Entry 3Q68 (X-ray diffraction, 2.71 A resolution); this record covers chains A and C of the 3 polymer chains in the assembly.

[Chain A]
Molecule: Vacuolar protein sorting-associated protein 75 (VPS75)
Organism: Saccharomyces cerevisiae
UniProt: P53853 (VPS75_YEAST); numbering as in UniProt (aligned over 1-264)
Sequence (264 residues; each row starts with the number of its first residue):
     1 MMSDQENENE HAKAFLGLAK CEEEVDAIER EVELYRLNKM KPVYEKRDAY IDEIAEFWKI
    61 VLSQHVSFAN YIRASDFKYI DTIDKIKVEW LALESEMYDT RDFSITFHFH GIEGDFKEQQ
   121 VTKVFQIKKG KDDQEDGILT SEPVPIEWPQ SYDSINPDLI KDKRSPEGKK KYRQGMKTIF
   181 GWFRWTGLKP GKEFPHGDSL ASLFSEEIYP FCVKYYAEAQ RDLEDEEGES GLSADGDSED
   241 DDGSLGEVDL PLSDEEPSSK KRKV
Not modelled in the structure: 1-7, 233-246, 254-264
Curated features (UniProtKB/Swiss-Prot):
  - modified residue: Ser3 (Phosphoserine)
  - mutagenesis: Ala19 (A19D: Decreases RTT109 binding; A19I: Mildly decreases RTT109 activity stimulation), Cys21 to Val32 (Abolishes dimer formation. Decreases activity and binding to RTT109), Arg73 to Ala74 (Decreases RTT109 binding and activity stimulation), Glu167 to Thr178 (Decreases RTT109 activity stimulation), Arg173 to Lys177 (Decreases RTT109 binding and activity stimulation), Ser205 to Glu207 (Decreases RTT109 activity stimulation), Glu206 to Glu207 (Increases acetylation of histone H3 'Lys-56'; Decreases RTT109 activity stimulation), Glu218 to Asp222 (Decreases RTT109 binding and activity stimulation), Ser233 to Val264 (Decreases RTT109 activity stimulation)

[Chain C]
Molecule: Histone acetyltransferase RTT109
Organism: Saccharomyces cerevisiae
Notes: EC 2.3.1.48
UniProt: Q07794 (RT109_YEAST); numbering as in UniProt (aligned over 1-436)
Sequence (442 residues; each row starts with the number of its first residue; numbers below 1 keep their minus sign (Gly-5 is residue -5)):
    -5 GMDPNSMSLN DFLSSVLPVS EQFEYLSLQS IPLETHAVVT PNKDDKRVPK STIKTQHFFS
    55 LFHQGKVFFS LEVYVYVTLW DEADAERLIF VSKADTNGYC NTRVSVRDIT KIILEFILSI
   115 DPNYYLQKVK PAIRSYKKIS PELISAASTP ARTLRILARR LKQSGSTVLK EIESPRFQQD
   175 LYLSFTCPRE ILTKICLFTR PASQYLFPDS SKNSKKHILN GEELMKWWGF ILDRLLIECF
   235 QNDTQAKLRI PGEDPARVRS YLRGMKYPLW QVGDIFTSKE NSLAVYNIPL FPDDPKARFI
   295 HQLAEEDRLL KVSLSSFWIE LQERQEFKLS VTSSVMGISG YSLATPSLFP SSADVIVPKS
   355 RKQFRAIKKY ITGEEYDTEE GAIEAFTNIR DFLLLRMATN LQSLTGKREH RERNQPVPAS
   415 NINTLAITML KPRKKAKALP KT
Not modelled in the structure: -5 to -2, 404-436
Modified residues: Lys290 (n(6)-acetyllysine; ALY)
Sequence notes: expression tag (-5 to 0)
Curated features (UniProtKB/Swiss-Prot):
  - region: Leu419 to Leu433 (Interaction with ASF1)
  - active site: Asp288 (Proton donor/acceptor)
  - binding site (acetyl-CoA): Ala88 to Thr90, Arg97 to Arg101, Phe192, Ala196, His211 to Leu213, Trp221
  - modified residue: Lys290 (N6-acetyllysine)
  - mutagenesis: Glu66 (E66A: Mildly increases sensitivity to methyl methane sulfonate, camptothecin and hydroxyurea (genotoxic stress)), Phe84 (F84A: Increases sensitivity to methyl methane sulfonate, camptothecin and hydroxyurea (genotoxic stress)), Asp89 (D89A: Abolishes histone acetylase activity; D89N: Decreases histone acetylase activity. Decreases expression (at protein level) ...), Leu148 (L148D: Decreases binding and activity stimulation by VPS75. Decreases acetylation of histone H3 'Lys-9' and 'Lys-27'), Ile150 to Leu151 (Decreases binding and activity stimulation by VPS75), Arg194 (R194A/E: Decreases histone acetylase activity), Tyr199 (Y199S: Decreases histone acetylase activity. Increases sensitivity to methyl methane sulfonate and hydroxyurea (genotoxic stress)), His211 (H211A: Decreases histone acetylase activity; when associated with A-222), Trp221 (W221A: Decreases histone acetylase activity; when associated with A-211), Trp222 (W222F: Decreases histone acetylase activity. Increases sensitivity to methyl methane sulfonate and hydroxyurea (genotoxic stress)), Phe285 (F285A: Increases sensitivity to methyl methane sulfonate, camptothecin and hydroxyurea (genotoxic stress)), Asp287 to Asp288 (Decreases histone acetylase activity), 12 further mutagenesis entries in UniProt

[How chain A and chain C interact]
Residue-residue contacts - 58 pairs, chain A then chain C:
  Ser63(A) - Lys356(C)  hydrogen bond (backbone-side chain)
  Ser63(A) - Arg390(C)  hydrogen bond
  Gln64(A) - Lys356(C)
  Asn70(A) - Lys363(C)
  Arg73(A) - Glu378(C)  salt bridge
  Arg73(A) - Asn382(C)
  Ala74(A) - Tyr364(C)
  Ala74(A) - Asn382(C)  hydrogen bond (backbone-side chain)
  Ala74(A) - Phe386(C)
  Ala74(A) - Leu389(C)
  Ser75(A) - Asp385(C)
  Phe77(A) - Leu389(C)  hydrophobic
  Phe77(A) - Arg390(C)
  Lys78(A) - Leu389(C)
  Asp81(A) - Arg390(C)  salt bridge
  Lys170(A) - Glu374(C)
  Arg173(A) - Glu374(C)  salt bridge
  Lys177(A) - Glu378(C)
  Val213(A) - Leu148(C)  hydrophobic
  Ala217(A) - Pro144(C)  hydrophobic
  Ala217(A) - Thr147(C)
  Gln220(A) - Ile138(C)
  Gln220(A) - Leu151(C)
  Arg221(A) - Ile138(C)
  Arg221(A) - Ser139(C)  hydrogen bond (side chain-backbone)
  Arg221(A) - Ala140(C)  hydrogen bond (side chain-backbone)
  Arg221(A) - Ser142(C)  hydrogen bond (side chain-backbone)
  Arg221(A) - Thr147(C)
  Asp222(A) - Leu137(C)
  Asp222(A) - Ile138(C)  hydrogen bond (side chain-backbone)
  Asp222(A) - Arg154(C)  salt bridge
  Asp222(A) - Ile166(C)
  Leu223(A) - Arg128(C)
  Leu223(A) - Glu167(C)
  Leu223(A) - Leu175(C)  hydrophobic
  Glu224(A) - Lys353(C)  salt bridge
  Glu224(A) - Ser354(C)
  Asp225(A) - Lys124(C)  salt bridge
  Asp225(A) - Arg128(C)  salt bridge
  Asp225(A) - Tyr176(C)  hydrogen bond
  Asp225(A) - Lys353(C)
  Glu226(A) - Arg128(C)  salt bridge
  Glu226(A) - Tyr130(C)  hydrogen bond
  Glu226(A) - Ser139(C)
  Glu226(A) - Ala140(C)  hydrogen bond (side chain-backbone)
  Glu227(A) - Lys353(C)  salt bridge
  Glu227(A) - Ser354(C)  hydrogen bond
  Glu227(A) - Lys356(C)
  Glu229(A) - Lys124(C)  salt bridge
  Glu229(A) - Ala140(C)
  Ser230(A) - Ala140(C)
  Glu247(A) - His30(C)  hydrogen bond (backbone-side chain)
  Glu247(A) - His295(C)  salt bridge
  Asp249(A) - Leu284(C)
  Asp249(A) - Ile294(C)
  Asp249(A) - His295(C)  salt bridge
  Asp249(A) - Leu303(C)
  Leu252(A) - Leu304(C)  hydrophobic
Other interface residues (no listed pair), chain A (35 interface residues in all): Lys59, Val66, Ala69, Lys214, Tyr216, Gly228, Val248, Pro251
Other interface residues (no listed pair), chain C (42 interface residues in all): Ile25, Thr34, Lys37, Leu163, Ala298, Gln357, Thr381

[In short]
35 residues of chain A face 42 of chain C across their interface; the contacts include 12 hydrogen bonds and
12 salt bridges. Polar contacts include Arg73(A)-Glu378(C), Asp81(A)-Arg390(C) and Arg173(A)-Glu374(C).
Chain A is Vacuolar protein sorting-associated protein 75 (VPS75) and chain C is Histone acetyltransferase
RTT109, both from Saccharomyces cerevisiae; the structure, Structure of the Vps75-Rtt109 histone
chaperone-lysine acetyltransferase complex (Full-length proteins in space group P212121), was determined by
X-ray diffraction, deposited together with 3Q66.
